5V93 - chains A and M of the 52 polymer chains in the assembly; structure by electron microscopy, 4.00 A resolution.

== Chain A ==
Molecule: 23S rRNA
Organism: Mycobacterium tuberculosis
Sequence (3138 nucleotides; numbered 1 to 3138; the number before each row is that of its first residue):
     1 UUGUAAGUGUCUAAGGGCGCAUGGUGGAUGCCUUGGCAUCGAGAGCCGAU
    51 GAAGGACGUGGGAGGCUGCGAUAUGCCUCGGGGAGCUGUCAACCGAGCGU
   101 GGAUCCGAGGAUUUCCGAAUGGGGAAACCCAGCACGAGUGAUGUCGUGCU
   151 ACCCGCAUCUGAAUAUAUAGGGUGCGGGAGGGAACGCGGGGAAGUGAAAC
   201 AUCUCAGUACCCGUAGGAGGAGAAAACAAUUGUGAUUCCGCAAGUAGUGG
   251 CGAGCGAACGCGGAACAGGCUAAACCGCACGCAUGGGUAACCGGGUAGGG
   301 GUUGUGUGUGCGGGGUUGUGGGAGGAUAUGUCUCAGCGCUACCCGGCUGA
   351 GAGGCAGUCAGAAAGUGUCGUGGUUAGCGGAAGUGGCCUGGGAUGGUCUG
   401 CCGUAGACGGUGAGAGCCCGGUACGCGAAAACCCGGCACCUGCCUAGUAU
   451 CAAUUCCCGAGUAGCAGCGGGCCCGUGGAAUCCGCUGUGAAUCCGCCGGG
   501 ACCACCCGGUAAGCCUAAAUACUCCUCGAUGACCGAUAGCGGAUUAGUAC
   551 CGUGAGGGAAUGGUGAAAAGUACCCCGGGAGGGGAGUGAAAGAGUACCUG
   601 AAACCGUGUGCCUACAAUCCGUCAGAGCCUCCUUUUCCUCUCCGGAGGAG
   651 GGUGGUGAUGGCGUGCCUUUUGAAGAAUGAGCCUGCGAGUCAGGGACAUG
   701 UCGCAAGGUUAACCCGUGUGGGGUAGCCGCAGCGAAAGCGAGUCUGAAUA
   751 GGGCGACCCACACGCGCAUACGCGCGUGUGAAUAGUGGCGUGUUCUGGAC
   801 CCGAAGCGGAGUGAUCUACCCAUGGCCAGGGUGAAGCGCGGGUAAGACCG
   851 CGUGGAGGCCCGAACCCACUUAGGUUGAAGACUGAGGGGAUGAGCUGUGG
   901 GUAGGGGUGAAAGGCCAAUCAAACUCCGUGAUAGCUGGUUCUCCCCGAAA
   951 UGCAUUUAGGUGCAGCGUUGCGUGGUUCACCGCGGAGGUAGAGCUACUGG
  1001 AUGGCCGAUGGGCCCUACUAGGUUACUGACGUCAGCCAAACUCCGAAUGC
  1051 CGUGGUGUAAAGCGUGGCAGUGAGACGGCGGGGGAUAAGCUCCGUACGUC
  1101 GAAAGGGAAACAGCCCAGAUCGCCGGCUAAGGCCCCCAAGCGUGUGCUAA
  1151 GUGGGAAAGGAUGUGCAGUCGCAAAGACAACCAGGAGGUUGGCUUAGAAG
  1201 CAGCCACCCUUGAAAGAGUGCGUAAUAGCUCACUGGUCAAGUGAUUGUGC
  1251 GCCGAUAAUGUAGCGGGGCUCAAGCACACCGCCGAAGCCGCGGCACAUCC
  1301 ACCUUGUGGUGGGUGUGGGUAGGGGAGCGUCCCUCAUUCAGCGAAGCCAC
  1351 CGGGUGACCGGUGGUGGAGGGUGGGGGAGUGAGAAUGCAGGCAUGAGUAG
  1401 CGACAAGGCAAGUGAGAACCUUGCCCGCCGAAAGACCAAGGGUUCCUGGG
  1451 CCAGGCCAGUCCGCCCAGGGUGAGUCGGGACCUAAGGCGAGGCCGACAGG
  1501 CGUAGUCGAUGGACAACGGGUUGAUAUUCCCGUACCCGUGUGUGGGCGCC
  1551 CGUGACGAAUCAGCGGUACUAACCACCCAAAACCGGAUCGAUCACUCCCC
  1601 UUCGGGGGUGUGGAGUUCUGGGGCUGCGUGGGAACUUCGCUGGUAGUAGU
  1651 CAAGCGAAGGGGUGACGCAGGAAGGUAGCCGUACCAGUCAGUGGUAACAC
  1701 UGGGGCAAGCCGGUAGGGAGAGCGAUAGGCAAAUCCGUCGCUCACUAAUC
  1751 CUGAGAGGUGACGCAUAGCCGGUUGAGGCGAAUUCGGUGAUCCUCUGCUG
  1801 CCAAGAAAAGCCUCUAGCGAGCACACACACGGCCCGUACCCCAAACCGAC
  1851 ACAGGUGGUCAGGUAGAGCAUACCAAGGCGUACGAGAUAACUAUGGUUAA
  1901 GGAACUCGGCAAAAUGCCCCCGUAACUUCGGGAGAAGGGGGACCGGAAUA
  1951 UCGUGAACACCCUUGCGGUGGGAGCGGGAUCCGGUCGCAGAAACCAGUGA
  2001 GGAGCGACUGUUUACUAAAAACACAGGUCCGUGCGAAGUCGCAAGACGAU
  2051 GUAUACGGACUGACGCCUGCCCGGUGCUGGAAGGUUAAGAGGACCCGUUA
  2101 ACCCGCAAGGGUGAAGCGGAGAAUUUAAGCCCCAGUAAACGGCGGUGGUA
  2151 ACUAUAACCAUCCUAAGGUAGCGAAAUUCCUUGUCGGGUAAGUUCCGACC
  2201 UGCACGAAUGGCGUAACGACUUCUCAACUGUCUCAACCAUAGACUCGGCG
  2251 AAAUUGCACUACGAGUAAAGAUGCUCGUUACGCGCGGCAGGACGAAAAGA
  2301 CCCCGGGACCUUCACUACAACUUGGUAUUGAUGUUCGGUACGGUUUGUGU
  2351 AGGAUAGGUGGGAGACUGUGAAACCUCGACGCCAGUUGGGGCGGAGUCGU
  2401 UGUUGAAAUACCACUCUGAUCGUAUUGGGCAUCUAACCUCGAACCCUGAA
  2451 UCGGGUUUAGGGACAGUGCCUGGCGGGUAGUUUAACUGGGGCGGUUGCCU
  2501 CCUAAAAUGUAACGGAGGCGCCCAAAGGUUCCCUCAACCUGGACGGCAAU
  2551 CAGGUGGCGAGUGUAAAUGCACAAGGGAGCUUGACUGCGAGACUUACAAG
  2601 UCAAGCAGGGACGAAAGUCGGGAUUAGUGAUCCGGCACCCCCGAGUGGAA
  2651 GGGGUGUCGCUCAACGGAUAAAAGGUACCCCGGGGAUAACAGGCUGAUCU
  2701 UCCCCAAGAGUCCAUAUCGACGGGAUGGUUUGGCACCUCGAUGUCGGCUC
  2751 GUCGCAUCCUGGGGCUGGAGCAGGUCCCAAGGGUUGGGCUGUUCGCCCAU
  2801 UAAAGCGGCACGCGAGCUGGGUUUAGAACGUCGUGAGACAGUUCGGUCUC
  2851 UAUCCGCCGCGCGCGUCAGAAACUUGAGGAAACCUGUCCCUAGUACGAGA
  2901 GGACCGGGACGGACGAACCUCUGGUGCACCAGUUGUCCCGCCAGGGGCAC
  2951 CGCUGGAUAGCCACGUUCGGUCAGGAUAACCGCUGAAAGCAUCUAAGCGG
  3001 GAAACCUUCUCCAAGAUCAGGUUUCUCACCCACUUGGUGGGAUAAGGCCC
  3051 CCCGCAGAACACGGGUUCAAUAGGUCAGACCUGGAAGCUCAGUAAUGGGU
  3101 GUAGGGAACUGGUGCUAACCGGCCGAAAACUUACAACA
Not modelled in the structure: 1-4, 1013-1022, 3133-3138

== Chain M ==
Name: 50S ribosomal protein L16
Organism: Mycobacterium tuberculosis
UniProtKB: A0A045IWV9 (A0A045IWV9_MYCTX); residue numbers follow UniProt; this construct covers 1-138
Amino-acid sequence (138 residues; each row starts with the number of its first residue):
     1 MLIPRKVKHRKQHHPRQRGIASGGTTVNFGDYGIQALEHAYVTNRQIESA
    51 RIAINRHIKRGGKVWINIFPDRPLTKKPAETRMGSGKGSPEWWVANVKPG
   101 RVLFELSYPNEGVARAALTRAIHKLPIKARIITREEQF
Not modelled in the structure: 1, 136-138

== Interface between chain A and chain M ==
Contacting residue pairs (77):
  A990(A) - Arg16(M)  phosphate contact
  G991(A) - Arg16(M)  salt bridge to the phosphate
  A992(A) - Ile20(M)  phosphate contact
  A992(A) - Ser22(M)  hydrogen bond to the phosphate
  G993(A) - Ser22(M)  phosphate contact
  G1000(A) - Arg5(M)  salt bridge to the phosphate
  G1000(A) - Lys6(M)  sugar contact
  G1000(A) - Asp71(M)  sugar contact
  A1001(A) - Pro4(M)  phosphate contact
  A1001(A) - Arg5(M)  salt bridge to the phosphate
  A1001(A) - Phe69(M)  sugar contact
  U1002(A) - Ile66(M)  hydrogen bond to the sugar
  G1003(A) - Trp65(M)  hydrogen bond to the sugar
  G1035(A) - Asn28(M)  hydrogen bond to the sugar
  C1036(A) - Gly23(M)  phosphate contact
  C1036(A) - Gly24(M)  hydrogen bond to the phosphate
  C1036(A) - Arg101(M)  sugar contact
  A1038(A) - Arg72(M)  sugar contact
  A1039(A) - Lys11(M)  base contact
  A1039(A) - Gln12(M)  base contact
  A1039(A) - His13(M)  stacking on the base
  A1040(A) - His9(M)  stacking on the base
  A1040(A) - Lys11(M)  hydrogen bond to the base
  A1040(A) - Gln12(M)  base contact
  C1041(A) - Lys8(M)  salt bridge to the phosphate
  G1081(A) - Arg16(M)  salt bridge to the phosphate
  G1082(A) - His13(M)  hydrogen bond to the phosphate
  G1082(A) - His14(M)  phosphate contact
  G1083(A) - His13(M)  salt bridge to the phosphate
  G1083(A) - His14(M)  phosphate contact
  G1084(A) - Thr75(M)  hydrogen bond to the phosphate
  G1084(A) - Lys77(M)  phosphate contact
  G1084(A) - Met83(M)  sugar contact
  G1084(A) - Gly88(M)  phosphate contact
  A1085(A) - Thr75(M)  sugar contact
  A1085(A) - Lys76(M)  phosphate contact
  A1085(A) - Lys77(M)  phosphate contact
  U1086(A) - His14(M)  salt bridge to the phosphate
  U1086(A) - Tyr41(M)  base contact
  A1158(A) - Lys128(M)  salt bridge to the phosphate
  G1159(A) - His123(M)  hydrogen bond to the phosphate
  G1159(A) - Lys128(M)  phosphate contact
  G1160(A) - His123(M)  salt bridge to the phosphate
  G2488(A) - Met83(M)  base contact
  G2488(A) - Gly84(M)  base contact
  G2489(A) - Arg82(M)  salt bridge to the phosphate
  U2503(A) - His13(M)  sugar contact
  C2513(A) - Gly84(M)  hydrogen bond to the sugar
  C2513(A) - Gly86(M)  phosphate contact
  G2514(A) - Gly84(M)  phosphate contact
  G2514(A) - Ser85(M)  phosphate contact
  G2514(A) - Gly86(M)  hydrogen bond to the phosphate
  G2515(A) - Lys11(M)  phosphate contact
  G2515(A) - Gly86(M)  phosphate contact
  A2516(A) - Lys11(M)  salt bridge to the phosphate
  C2705(A) - Arg120(M)  sugar contact
  C2705(A) - His123(M)  hydrogen bond to the sugar
  C2705(A) - Lys124(M)  base contact
  A2707(A) - Arg56(M)  sugar contact
  A2707(A) - Arg120(M)  salt bridge to the phosphate
  A2720(A) - Arg56(M)  hydrogen bond to the base
  C2721(A) - Ser49(M)  base contact
  C2721(A) - Lys124(M)  hydrogen bond to the base
  G2722(A) - Arg45(M)  salt bridge to the phosphate
  G2722(A) - Gln46(M)  phosphate contact
  G2722(A) - Ser49(M)  hydrogen bond to the sugar
  G2722(A) - His123(M)  hydrogen bond to the base
  G2722(A) - Lys124(M)  hydrogen bond to the sugar
  G2723(A) - Gln46(M)  hydrogen bond to the phosphate
  G2723(A) - Lys124(M)  sugar contact
  G2723(A) - Pro126(M)  phosphate contact
  G2732(A) - Ala79(M)  sugar contact
  G2733(A) - Thr81(M)  sugar contact
  G2733(A) - Arg82(M)  salt bridge to the phosphate
  G2733(A) - Met83(M)  sugar contact
  C2734(A) - Arg82(M)  phosphate contact
  C2734(A) - Met83(M)  phosphate contact
Also at the interface, not in a pair above, chain A (45 interface residues in all): G999, G1004, C1037, A1087, A2706, G2724
Also at the interface, not in a pair above, chain M (50 interface residues in all): Val7, Gln17, Ala40, Ile52, Lys63, Leu74, Lys87, Leu125

== In short ==
Chain A and chain M form an interface of 45 and 50 residues respectively, with 18 hydrogen bonds, 14 salt
bridges and 2 aromatic stacking contacts. Polar contacts include A1040(A)-Lys11(M), A2720(A)-Arg56(M) and
C2721(A)-Lys124(M).
Here chain A is 23S rRNA and chain M is 50S ribosomal protein L16, both from Mycobacterium tuberculosis. Entry
5V93 (Cryo-EM structure of the 70S ribosome from Mycobacterium tuberculosis bound with Capreomycin) was
determined by electron microscopy together with 5V7Q from the same study.
